8K37 - chains G and A of the 18 polymer chains in the assembly; structure by electron microscopy, 3.50 A resolution.

[Chain G]
Protein: Tail tube protein
Organism: Escherichia phage Lambda
Reference sequence: P03733 (TUBE_LAMBD); numbering as in UniProt (aligned over 1-246)
Chain sequence (246 residues; row label = number of the first residue in the row):
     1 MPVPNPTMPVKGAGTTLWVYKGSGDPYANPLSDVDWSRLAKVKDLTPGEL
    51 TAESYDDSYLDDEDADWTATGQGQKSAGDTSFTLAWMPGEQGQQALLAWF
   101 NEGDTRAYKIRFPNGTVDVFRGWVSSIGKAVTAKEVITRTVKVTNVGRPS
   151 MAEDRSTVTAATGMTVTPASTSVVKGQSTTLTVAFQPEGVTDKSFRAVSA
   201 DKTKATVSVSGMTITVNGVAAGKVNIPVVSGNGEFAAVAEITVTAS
Not modelled in the structure: 1-2, 157-246

[Chain A]
Protein: Tail tube terminator protein
Organism: Escherichia phage Lambda
Reference sequence: P03732 (TTTP_LAMBD); residues 1-131 here = UniProt positions 1-131
Chain sequence (131 residues; each row starts with the number of its first residue):
     1 MKHTELRAAVLDALEKHDTGATFFDGRPAVFDEADFPAVAVYLTGAEYTG
    51 EELDSDTWQAELHIEVFLPAQVPDSELDAWMESRIYPVMSDIPALSDLIT
   101 SMVASGYDYRRDDDAGLWSSADLTYVITYEM

[How chain G and chain A interact]
Residue-residue contacts - 11 pairs, chain G then chain A:
  Gly14(G) with Leu53(A), hydrogen bond (backbone-backbone)
  Thr15(G) with Leu53(A)
  Thr16(G) with Asp54(A)
  Arg38(G) with Asp54(A), salt bridge
  Ala40(G) with Asp54(A)
  Lys41(G) with Glu52(A); Asp54(A), hydrogen bond (backbone-side chain)
  Val42(G) with Glu52(A); Leu53(A), hydrogen bond (backbone-backbone)
  Lys43(G) with Glu51(A), salt bridge
  Lys134(G) with Val103(A)
Other interface residues (no listed pair), chain G (13 interface residues in all): Gly12, Ala13, Asp44, Leu45
Other interface residues (no listed pair), chain A (6 interface residues in all): Glu130

[Overview]
13 residues of chain G and 6 residues of chain A are in contact, with 3 hydrogen bonds and 2 salt bridges.
Polar pairs include Arg38(G)-Asp54(A), Lys43(G)-Glu51(A) and Lys41(G)-Asp54(A).
Here chain G is Tail tube protein and chain A is Tail tube terminator protein, both from Escherichia phage
Lambda. Entry 8K37 (Structure of the bacteriophage lambda neck) was determined by electron microscopy together
with 8K35, 8K36, 8K38 and 8K39 from the same study.
